Entry 3F9Y (X-ray diffraction, 1.50 A resolution); this record covers chains A and E.

Chain A:
Molecule: Histone-lysine N-methyltransferase SETD8
Organism: Homo sapiens
Notes: EC 2.1.1.43; fragment: SET domain:
Reference sequence: Q9NQR1 (SETD8_HUMAN); residues 191-352 here correspond to UniProt positions 232-393 (UniProt number = residue number + 41)
Chain sequence (166 residues; numbered 187 to 352; the number before each row is that of its first residue):
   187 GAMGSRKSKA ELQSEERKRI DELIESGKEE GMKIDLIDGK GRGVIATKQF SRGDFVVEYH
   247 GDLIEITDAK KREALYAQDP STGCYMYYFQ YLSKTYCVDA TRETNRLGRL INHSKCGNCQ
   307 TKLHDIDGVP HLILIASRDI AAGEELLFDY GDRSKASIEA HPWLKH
Unresolved in the structure: 187-193
Differences from the reference sequence: expression tag (187-190); engineered mutation F334 (Tyr375 in Q9NQR1)
Residues lining bound ligands: S-adenosylhomocysteine (SAH): G225, K226, G227, R228, C270, Y271, R295, L296, I297, N298, H299, Y336, W349
Curated features (UniProtKB/Swiss-Prot):
  - binding site (S-adenosyl-L-methionine): K226 to R228, Y271, N298, H299
What the authors report for this chain:
  - mutagenesis - Y334F: unchanged binding to histone H4
  - mutagenesis - Y334F: unchanged catalytic activity
  - mutagenesis - Y334F: increased catalytic activity on dimethyltransferase

Chain E:
Molecule: Histone H4
Reference sequence: P62805 (H4_HUMAN); residues 15-24 here correspond to UniProt positions 16-25 (UniProt number = residue number + 1)
Chain sequence (10 residues; row label = number of the first residue in the row):
    15 AKRHRKVLRD
Unresolved in the structure: 15, 23-24
Modified residues: K20 (n-methyl-lysine; MLZ)
Curated features (UniProtKB/Swiss-Prot):
  - DNA-binding region: K16 to K20
  - modified residue: K16 (N6-(2-hydroxyisobutyryl)lysine), K20 (N6,N6,N6-trimethyllysine)
  - cross-link: K20 (Glycyl lysine isopeptide (Lys-Gly) (interchain with G-Cter in SUMO2))
What the authors report for this chain:
  - conformationally variable residues: K20
  - post-translational modification sites: K20

Interface between chain A and chain E:
Residue-residue contacts (37):
  Y245(A) - K20(E)
  E259(A) - R17(E)  salt bridge
  Y262(A) - R17(E)
  A263(A) - R17(E)
  G269(A) - R17(E)  hydrogen bond (backbone-side chain)
  C270(A) - R17(E)
  C270(A) - H18(E)  hydrogen bond (side chain-backbone)
  C270(A) - K20(E)
  Y271(A) - K20(E)
  M272(A) - R17(E)
  M272(A) - R19(E)
  M272(A) - K20(E)  hydrogen bond (backbone-backbone)
  Y273(A) - K20(E)
  Y273(A) - V21(E)
  Y273(A) - L22(E)
  Y274(A) - R19(E)
  Y274(A) - K20(E)  hydrogen bond (backbone-backbone)
  Y274(A) - V21(E)
  Y274(A) - L22(E)  hydrogen bond (backbone-backbone)
  F275(A) - L22(E)  hydrophobic
  R295(A) - K20(E)
  T307(A) - L22(E)
  Y336(A) - H18(E)
  Y336(A) - K20(E)
  Y336(A) - V21(E)  hydrogen bond (backbone-backbone)
  G337(A) - V21(E)
  D338(A) - H18(E)
  D338(A) - R19(E)  hydrogen bond (side chain-backbone)
  A342(A) - K16(E)  hydrogen bond (backbone-side chain)
  S343(A) - R17(E)
  S343(A) - H18(E)
  A346(A) - K16(E)
  H347(A) - K16(E)  hydrogen bond (side chain-backbone)
  H347(A) - R17(E)
  H347(A) - H18(E)
  W349(A) - H18(E)
  L350(A) - H18(E)
Interface residues without a listed pair, chain A (28 interface residues in all): T268, I297, L309, L318, F334, E345

Summary:
28 residues of chain A and 7 residues of chain E are in contact; the contacts include 9 hydrogen bonds and 1
salt bridge. Polar contacts include E259(A)-R17(E), G269(A)-R17(E) and C270(A)-H18(E). Ligands of chain A:
S-adenosylhomocysteine. From the paper: Y334F of chain A increases catalytic activity on dimethyltransferase;
a modification site at K20(E).
Here chain A is Histone-lysine N-methyltransferase SETD8 (Homo sapiens) and chain E is Histone H4. Entry 3F9Y
(Structural Insights into Lysine Multiple Methylation by SET Domain Methyltransferases, SET8-Y334F /
H4-Lys20me1 / AdoHcy) was determined by X-ray diffraction (same publication as 3F9W, 3F9X and 3F9Z).
